Entry 3ABR (X-ray diffraction, 2.10 A resolution); this record covers chains A and B of the 4 polymer chains in the assembly.

== Chain A ==
Protein: Ethanolamine ammonia-lyase heavy chain
Source organism: Escherichia coli
Notes: EC 4.3.1.7
Reference sequence: P0AEJ6 (EUTB_ECOLI); residue numbers follow UniProt; this construct covers 1-453
Amino-acid sequence (453 residues; numbered 1 to 453; the number before each row is that of its first residue):
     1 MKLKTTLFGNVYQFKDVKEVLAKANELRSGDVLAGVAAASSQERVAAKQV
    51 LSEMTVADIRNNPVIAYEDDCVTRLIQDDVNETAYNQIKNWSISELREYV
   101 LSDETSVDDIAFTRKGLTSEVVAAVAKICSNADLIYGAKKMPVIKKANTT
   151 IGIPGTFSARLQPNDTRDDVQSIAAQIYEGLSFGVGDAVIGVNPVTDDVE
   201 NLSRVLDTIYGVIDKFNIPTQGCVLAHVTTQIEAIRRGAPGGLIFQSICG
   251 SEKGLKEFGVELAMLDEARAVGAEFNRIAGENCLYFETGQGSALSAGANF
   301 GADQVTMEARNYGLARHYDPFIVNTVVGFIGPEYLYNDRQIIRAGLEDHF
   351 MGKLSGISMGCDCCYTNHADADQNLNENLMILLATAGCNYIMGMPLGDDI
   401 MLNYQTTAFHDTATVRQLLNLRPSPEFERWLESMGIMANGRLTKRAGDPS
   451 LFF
Metal / ion sites: Na+ site 1: Ile235, Ala239; Na+ site 2 near Tyr334 (its only coordinating residue here)
Residues lining bound ligands: cobalamin (B12): Asn193, Pro194, Val195, Leu225, His227, Phe245, Ser247, Glu257, Phe258, Ser295, Phe329, Ile330, Glu333, Tyr334, Met401, Leu402, Asn403
Swiss-Prot annotation at these positions:
  - binding site (substrate): Arg160 to Gln162, Asn193, Glu287, Asp362
  - binding site (adenosylcob(III)alamin): Pro194, Gln246, Ser295, Met401

== Chain B ==
Protein: Ethanolamine ammonia-lyase light chain
Source organism: Escherichia coli
Notes: EC 4.3.1.7
Reference sequence: P19636 (EUTC_ECOLI); numbering as in UniProt (aligned over 1-295)
Amino-acid sequence (306 residues; numbered -10 to 295; the number before each row is that of its first residue; numbers below 1 keep their minus sign (Met-10 is residue -10)):
   -10 MDQSSHHHHHHMDQKQIEEIVRSVMASMGQAAPAPSEAKCATTNCAAPVT
    40 SESCALDLGSAEAKAWIGVENPHRADVLTELRRSTVARVCTGRAGPRPRT
    90 QALLRFLADHSRSKDTVLKEVPEEWVKAQGLLEVRSEISDKNLYLTRPDM
   140 GRRLCAEAVEALKAQCVANPDVQVVISDGLSTDAITVNYEEILPPLMAGL
   190 KQAGLKVGTPFFVRYGRVKIEDQIGEILGAKVVILLVGERPGLGQSESLS
   240 CYAVYSPRMATTVEADRTCISNIHQGGTPPVEAAAVIVDLAKRMLEQKAS
   290 GINMTR
Not modelled in the structure: -10 to 43
Sequence notes: expression tag (-10 to 0)
Metal / ion sites: Na+ site 1 near Val75 (its only coordinating residue here); Na+ site 2 near Leu96 (its only coordinating residue here)
Residues lining bound ligands: cobalamin (B12): Tyr133, Arg141, Gly168, Leu169, Arg206, Val207, Lys208, Val226, Gly227, Glu228, Arg229, Ser239, Tyr241, Glu253, Ala254, Arg256, Cys258, Ser260, Asn261
Swiss-Prot annotation at these positions:
  - binding site (adenosylcob(III)alamin): Val207, Glu228, Cys258

== How chain A and chain B interact ==
Contacting residue pairs (94):
  Leu33(A) - Thr135(B)
  Leu33(A) - Arg136(B)
  Leu33(A) - Pro137(B)  hydrophobic
  Leu33(A) - Asp138(B)
  Thr166(A) - Gly265(B)  hydrogen bond (side chain-backbone)
  Thr166(A) - Gly266(B)
  Arg167(A) - Gly265(B)
  Arg167(A) - Gly266(B)
  Gln171(A) - Ser73(B)  hydrogen bond (backbone-side chain)
  Ser172(A) - Ser73(B)
  Ser172(A) - Thr74(B)  hydrogen bond
  Ala175(A) - Leu70(B)  hydrophobic
  Gln176(A) - Ala76(B)
  Glu179(A) - Val78(B)
  Glu179(A) - Cys79(B)  hydrogen bond (side chain-backbone)
  Phe183(A) - Gly81(B)
  Phe183(A) - Arg82(B)
  Lys256(A) - Val252(B)
  Glu257(A) - Lys208(B)  salt bridge
  Glu257(A) - Val252(B)
  Glu257(A) - Glu253(B)  hydrogen bond (side chain-backbone)
  Glu257(A) - Ala254(B)  hydrogen bond (backbone-backbone)
  Gly259(A) - Ala254(B)
  Ser295(A) - Arg141(B)  hydrogen bond (backbone-side chain)
  Ser295(A) - Lys208(B)
  Phe329(A) - Arg229(B)  hydrogen bond (backbone-side chain)
  Ile330(A) - Arg229(B)
  Pro332(A) - Leu134(B)
  Glu333(A) - Leu134(B)
  Glu333(A) - Thr135(B)
  Glu333(A) - Pro137(B)
  Glu333(A) - Arg206(B)  salt bridge
  Tyr365(A) - His99(B)
  Thr366(A) - Arg229(B)
  Asn367(A) - His99(B)  hydrogen bond
  Asn367(A) - Ser102(B)  hydrogen bond
  Asn367(A) - Lys103(B)  hydrogen bond (backbone-side chain)
  Asn367(A) - Val106(B)
  Asn367(A) - Pro230(B)  hydrogen bond (side chain-backbone)
  Asn367(A) - Gly231(B)
  Asn367(A) - Leu232(B)
  His368(A) - Val106(B)
  His368(A) - Leu169(B)
  Ala369(A) - Lys103(B)  hydrogen bond (backbone-side chain)
  Ala371(A) - His99(B)
  Asp372(A) - His99(B)
  Gln373(A) - Phe95(B)
  Glu377(A) - Arg86(B)  salt bridge
  Pro395(A) - Arg77(B)
  Pro395(A) - Val78(B)  hydrophobic
  Leu396(A) - Arg77(B)
  Leu396(A) - Pro87(B)  hydrophobic
  Leu396(A) - Ala91(B)  hydrophobic
  Leu396(A) - Phe95(B)
  Asp398(A) - Arg77(B)  salt bridge
  Asp398(A) - Leu232(B)
  Ile400(A) - Val75(B)  hydrophobic
  Met401(A) - Asn261(B)  hydrogen bond (backbone-side chain)
  Leu402(A) - Arg229(B)  hydrogen bond (backbone-side chain)
  Asn403(A) - Glu228(B)  hydrogen bond
  Asn403(A) - Arg229(B)  hydrogen bond (side chain-backbone)
  Asn403(A) - Pro230(B)
  Asn403(A) - Gly231(B)
  Asn403(A) - Gln234(B)
  Asn403(A) - Ser237(B)
  Tyr404(A) - Arg229(B)
  Gln405(A) - Phe95(B)
  Gln405(A) - His99(B)
  Gln405(A) - Leu232(B)
  His410(A) - Gly81(B)  hydrogen bond (side chain-backbone)
  His410(A) - Pro85(B)
  His410(A) - Arg86(B)
  His410(A) - Pro87(B)
  Asp411(A) - Arg86(B)  salt bridge
  Ala413(A) - Pro85(B)
  Thr414(A) - Pro85(B)  hydrogen bond (side chain-backbone)
  Thr414(A) - Arg86(B)  hydrogen bond
  Thr443(A) - Arg82(B)  hydrogen bond (backbone-side chain)
  Lys444(A) - Arg82(B)  hydrogen bond (backbone-side chain)
  Ala446(A) - Arg82(B)  hydrogen bond (backbone-side chain)
  Gly447(A) - Val58(B)
  Asp448(A) - Val58(B)
  Asp448(A) - Pro61(B)
  Asp448(A) - His62(B)  hydrogen bond (side chain-backbone)
  Asp448(A) - Leu67(B)
  Pro449(A) - Leu67(B)  hydrophobic
  Pro449(A) - Cys79(B)  hydrophobic
  Ser450(A) - His62(B)  hydrogen bond (backbone-side chain)
  Ser450(A) - Arg63(B)  hydrogen bond (side chain-backbone)
  Ser450(A) - Val66(B)
  Ser450(A) - Leu67(B)
  Phe453(A) - His62(B)  hydrogen bond (backbone-side chain)
  Phe453(A) - Arg63(B)  hydrogen bond (backbone-side chain)
  Phe453(A) - Val66(B)  hydrophobic
Other interface residues (no listed pair), chain A (57 interface residues in all): Asp165, Asp169, Val195, Glu233, Phe258, Tyr334, Gln417, Leu442, Arg445, Leu451
Other interface residues (no listed pair), chain B (51 interface residues in all): Thr80, Ser260, Ile291, Arg295

== In short ==
57 residues of chain A and 51 residues of chain B are in contact, with 28 hydrogen bonds and 5 salt bridges.
Polar pairs include Glu257(A)-Lys208(B), Glu333(A)-Arg206(B) and Glu377(A)-Arg86(B). Cobalamin is bound
between chain A and chain B.
Here chain A is Ethanolamine ammonia-lyase heavy chain and chain B is Ethanolamine ammonia-lyase light chain,
both from Escherichia coli. Entry 3ABR (Crystal structure of ethanolamine ammonia-lyase from Escherichia coli
complexed with CN-Cbl (substrate-free form)) was determined by X-ray diffraction, deposited together with
3ABO, 3ABQ and 3ABS.
